Entry 4Y8K (X-ray diffraction, 2.60 A resolution); this record covers chains A and B of the 32 polymer chains in the assembly.

Chain A:
Molecule: Proteasome subunit alpha type-2
Source organism: Saccharomyces cerevisiae (strain ATCC 204508 / S288c)
Notes: EC 3.4.25.1
Reference sequence: P23639 (PSA2_YEAST); residues 1-250 here = UniProt positions 1-250
Chain sequence (250 residues; numbered 1 to 250; the number before each row is that of its first residue):
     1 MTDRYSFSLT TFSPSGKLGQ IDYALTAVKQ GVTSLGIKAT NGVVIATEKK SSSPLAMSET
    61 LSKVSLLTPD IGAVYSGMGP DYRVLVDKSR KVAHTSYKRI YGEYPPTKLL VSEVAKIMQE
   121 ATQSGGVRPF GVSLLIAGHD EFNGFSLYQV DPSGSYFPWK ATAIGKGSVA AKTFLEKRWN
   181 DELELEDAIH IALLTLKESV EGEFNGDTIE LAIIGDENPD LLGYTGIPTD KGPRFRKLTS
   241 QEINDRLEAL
Curated features (UniProtKB/Swiss-Prot):
  - cross-link: K108 (Glycyl lysine isopeptide (Lys-Gly) (interchain with G-Cter in ubiquitin))

Chain B:
Molecule: Proteasome subunit alpha type-3
Source organism: Saccharomyces cerevisiae (strain ATCC 204508 / S288c)
Notes: EC 3.4.25.1
Reference sequence: P23638 (PSA3_YEAST); residues 0-257 here correspond to UniProt positions 1-258 (UniProt number = residue number + 1)
Chain sequence (258 residues; numbered 0 to 257; the number before each row is that of its first residue; numbering starts at 0):
     0 MGSRRYDSRT TIFSPEGRLY QVEYALESIS HAGTAIGIMA SDGIVLAAER KVTSTLLEQD
    60 TSTEKLYKLN DKIAVAVAGL TADAEILINT ARIHAQNYLK TYNEDIPVEI LVRRLSDIKQ
   120 GYTQHGGLRP FGVSFIYAGY DDRYGYQLYT SNPSGNYTGW KAISVGANTS AAQTLLQMDY
   180 KDDMKVDDAI ELALKTLSKT TDSSALTYDR LEFATIRKGA NDGEVYQKIF KPQEIKDILV
   240 KTGITKKDED EEADEDMK
Not modelled in the structure: 0, 245-257
Curated features (UniProtKB/Swiss-Prot):
  - cross-link (Glycyl lysine isopeptide (Lys-Gly)): K99 (interchain with G-Cter in ubiquitin), K198 (interchain with G-Cter in ubiquitin), K230 (interchain with G-Cter in ubiquitin)

How chain A and chain B interact:
Pairs across the interface (58):
  R4(A) with S2(B)
  Y5(A) with S2(B); Y5(B)
  S6(A) with G125(B); L127(B)
  F7(A) with S2(B); Y5(B); D6(B); G126(B)
  S8(A) with G126(B), hydrogen bond (backbone-backbone); L127(B); R128(B), hydrogen bond (side chain-backbone)
  T10(A) with R128(B)
  T11(A) with S7(B); T9(B); Q20(B)
  F12(A) with Q20(B); Y23(B); A24(B), hydrophobic; R128(B); P129(B); G131(B)
  S13(A) with Y23(B)
  P14(A) with Y23(B), hydrophobic; E26(B)
  S15(A) with E26(B)
  G16(A) with Y23(B); S27(B), hydrogen bond (backbone-side chain)
  L18(A) with R128(B)
  K38(A) with E57(B), salt bridge
  K116(A) with I85(B)
  Q119(A) with A81(B); D82(B), hydrogen bond; I85(B); R128(B)
  T122(A) with R128(B), hydrogen bond (backbone-side chain)
  Q123(A) with Y121(B); L127(B); R128(B), hydrogen bond (side chain-backbone); F130(B)
  G125(A) with L127(B)
  S153(A) with A81(B)
  G154(A) with A81(B)
  S155(A) with A81(B)
  Y156(A) with E84(B), hydrogen bond
  P158(A) with L56(B); E57(B), hydrogen bond (backbone-backbone); T60(B); S61(B)
  W159(A) with L55(B); L56(B)
  K160(A) with L55(B), hydrogen bond (backbone-backbone); L56(B); E57(B)
  A161(A) with L55(B)
  L175(A) with L55(B)
  E176(A) with T54(B); L55(B)
Other interface residues (no listed pair), chain A (36 interface residues in all): L9, S112, S124, Y148, F157, K172, W179
Other interface residues (no listed pair), chain B (32 interface residues in all): H30, S53, L79, T80

In short:
36 residues of chain A and 32 residues of chain B are in contact; the contacts include 9 hydrogen bonds and 1
salt bridge. Among the polar pairs are K38(A)-E57(B), S8(A)-R128(B) and G16(A)-S27(B).
Chain A is Proteasome subunit alpha type-2 and chain B is Proteasome subunit alpha type-3, both from
Saccharomyces cerevisiae (strain ATCC 204508 / S288c); the structure, Yeast 20S proteasome in complex with
H-APLL-ep, was determined by X-ray diffraction together with 4Y69, 4Y6A, 4Y6V, 4Y6Z, 4Y70, 4Y74 and 34 further
entries from the same study.
